2UV8 - chains B and H of the 6 polymer chains in the assembly; structure by X-ray diffraction, 3.10 A resolution.

== Chain B ==
Name: Fatty acid synthase subunit alpha (FAS2)
Organism: Saccharomyces cerevisiae
Notes: EC 2.3.1.86
UniProt: P19097 (FAS2_YEAST); numbering as in UniProt (aligned over 1-1887)
Sequence (1887 residues; numbered 1 to 1887; the number before each row is that of its first residue):
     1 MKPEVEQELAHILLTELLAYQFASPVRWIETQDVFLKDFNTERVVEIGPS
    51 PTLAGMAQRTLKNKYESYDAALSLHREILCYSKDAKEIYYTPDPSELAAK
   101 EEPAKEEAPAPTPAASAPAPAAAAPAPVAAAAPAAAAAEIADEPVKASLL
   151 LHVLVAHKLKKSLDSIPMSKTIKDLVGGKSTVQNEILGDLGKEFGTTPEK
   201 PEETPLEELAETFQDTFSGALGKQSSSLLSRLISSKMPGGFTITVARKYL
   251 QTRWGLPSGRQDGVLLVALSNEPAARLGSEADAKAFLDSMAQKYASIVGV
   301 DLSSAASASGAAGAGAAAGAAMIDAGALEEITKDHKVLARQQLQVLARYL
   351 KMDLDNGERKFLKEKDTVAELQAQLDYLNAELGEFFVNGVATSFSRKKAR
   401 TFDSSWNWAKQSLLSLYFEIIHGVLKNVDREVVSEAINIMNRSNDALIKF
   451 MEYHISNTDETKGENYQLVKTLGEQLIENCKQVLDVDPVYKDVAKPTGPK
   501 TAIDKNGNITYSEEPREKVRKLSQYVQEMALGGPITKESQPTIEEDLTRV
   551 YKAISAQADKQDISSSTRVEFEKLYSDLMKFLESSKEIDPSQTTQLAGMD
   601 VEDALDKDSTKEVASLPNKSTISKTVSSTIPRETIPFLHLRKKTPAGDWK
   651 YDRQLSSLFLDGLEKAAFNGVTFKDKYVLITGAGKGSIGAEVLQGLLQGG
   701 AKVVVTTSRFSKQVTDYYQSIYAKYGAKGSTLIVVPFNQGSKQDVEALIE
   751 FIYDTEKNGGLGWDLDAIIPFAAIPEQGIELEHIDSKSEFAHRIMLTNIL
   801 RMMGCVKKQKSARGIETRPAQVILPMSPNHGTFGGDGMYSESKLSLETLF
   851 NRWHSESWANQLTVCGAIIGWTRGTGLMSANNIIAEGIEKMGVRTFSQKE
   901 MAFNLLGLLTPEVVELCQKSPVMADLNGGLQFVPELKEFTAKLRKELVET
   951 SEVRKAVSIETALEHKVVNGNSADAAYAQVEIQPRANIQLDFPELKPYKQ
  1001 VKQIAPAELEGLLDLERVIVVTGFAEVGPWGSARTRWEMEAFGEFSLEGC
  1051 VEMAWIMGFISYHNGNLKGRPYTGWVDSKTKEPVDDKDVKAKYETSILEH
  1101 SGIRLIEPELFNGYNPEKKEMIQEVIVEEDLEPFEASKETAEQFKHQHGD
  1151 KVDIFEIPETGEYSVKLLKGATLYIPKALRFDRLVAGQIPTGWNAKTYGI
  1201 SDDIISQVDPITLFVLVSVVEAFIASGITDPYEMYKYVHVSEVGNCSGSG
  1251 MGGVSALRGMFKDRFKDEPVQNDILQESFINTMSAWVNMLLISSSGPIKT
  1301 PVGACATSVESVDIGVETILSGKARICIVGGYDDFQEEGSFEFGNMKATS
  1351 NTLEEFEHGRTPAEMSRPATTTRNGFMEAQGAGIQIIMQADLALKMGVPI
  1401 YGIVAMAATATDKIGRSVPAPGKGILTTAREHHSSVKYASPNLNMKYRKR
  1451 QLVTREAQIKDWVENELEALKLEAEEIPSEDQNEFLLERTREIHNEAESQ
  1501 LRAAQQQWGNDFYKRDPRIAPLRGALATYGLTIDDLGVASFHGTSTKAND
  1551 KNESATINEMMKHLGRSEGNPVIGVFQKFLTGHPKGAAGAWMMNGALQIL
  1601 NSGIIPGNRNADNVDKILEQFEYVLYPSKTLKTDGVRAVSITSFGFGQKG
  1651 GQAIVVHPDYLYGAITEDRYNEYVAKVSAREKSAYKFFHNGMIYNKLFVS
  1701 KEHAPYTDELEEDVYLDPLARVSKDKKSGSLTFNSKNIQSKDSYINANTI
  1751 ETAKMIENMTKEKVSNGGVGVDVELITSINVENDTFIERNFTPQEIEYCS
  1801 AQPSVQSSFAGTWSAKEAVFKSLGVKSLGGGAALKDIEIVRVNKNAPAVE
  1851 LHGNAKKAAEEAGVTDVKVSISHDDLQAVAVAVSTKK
Unresolved in the structure: 95-139, 303-327, 541-598, 876-880, 1748-1887
Modified / non-standard residues: Ser180 (O-[(R)-{[(3R)-4-amino-3-hydroxy-2,2-dimethyl-4-oxobutyl]oxy}(hydroxy)phosphoryl]-L-serine; GVL)
UniProt features mapped onto this chain:
  - active site (For beta-ketoacyl synthase activity): Cys1305, His1542, His1583
  - binding site (acetyl-CoA): Asp1772 to Glu1774, Tyr1798, Ser1808, Glu1817 to Ser1827, Arg1841 to Lys1844, Ile1871 to His1873
  - binding site (Mg(2+)): Asp1772, Val1773, Glu1774, Ser1872, His1873
  - modified residue (Phosphoserine): Ser50, Ser523, Ser958, Ser1440
  - cross-link: Lys37 (Glycyl lysine isopeptide (Lys-Gly) (interchain with G-Cter in ubiquitin))
  - mutagenesis: Gly1250 (G1250S: Cerulenin-resistance), Val1769 (V1769D: Does not affect oligomerization; when associated with S-1771 and L-1773 or S-1771; L-1773; S-1879 and E-1881), Gly1770 (G1770D: Loss of transferase activity), Val1771 (V1771S: Does not affect oligomerization but lacks transferase activity; when associated with D-1769 and L-1773 or D-1769; L-1773; S-1879 and E-1881), Asp1772 (D1772S: Loss of transferase activity; when associated with S-1774), Val1773 (V1773L: Does not affect oligomerization but lacks transferase activity; when associated with D-1769 and S-1771 or D-1769; S-1771; S-1879 and E-1881), Glu1774 (E1774S: Loss of transferase activity; when associated with S-1772), Arg1841 (R1841A: Loss off transferase activity), Val1879 (V1879S: Does not affect oligomerization but lacks transferase activity; when associated with D-1769; S-1771; L-1773 and E-1881), Val1881 (V1881E: Does not affect oligomerization but lacks transferase activity; when associated with D-1769; S-1771; L-1773 and S-1879)

== Chain H ==
Name: Fatty acid synthase subunit beta (FAS1)
Organism: Saccharomyces cerevisiae
Notes: EC 2.3.1.86
UniProt: P07149 (FAS1_YEAST); residues 1-2051 here = UniProt positions 1-2051
Sequence (2051 residues; each row starts with the number of its first residue):
     1 MDAYSTRPLTLSHGSLEHVLLVPTASFFIASQLQEQFNKILPEPTEGFAA
    51 DDEPTTPAELVGKFLGYVSSLVEPSKVGQFDQVLNLCLTEFENCYLEGND
   101 IHALAAKLLQENDTTLVKTKELIKNYITARIMAKRPFDKKSNSALFRAVG
   151 EGNAQLVAIFGGQGNTDDYFEELRDLYQTYHVLVGDLIKFSAETLSELIR
   201 TTLDAEKVFTQGLNILEWLENPSNTPDKDYLLSIPISCPLIGVIQLAHYV
   251 VTAKLLGFTPGELRSYLKGATGHSQGLVTAVAIAETDSWESFFVSVRKAI
   301 TVLFFIGVRCYEAYPNTSLPPSILEDSLENNEGVPSPMLSISNLTQEQVQ
   351 DYVNKTNSHLPAGKQVEISLVNGAKNLVVSGPPQSLYGLNLTLRKAKAPS
   401 GLDQSRIPFSERKLKFSNRFLPVASPFHSHLLVPASDLINKDLVKNNVSF
   451 NAKDIQIPVYDTFDGSDLRVLSGSISERIVDCIIRLPVKWETTTQFKATH
   501 ILDFGPGGASGLGVLTHRNKDGTGVRVIVAGTLDINPDDDYGFKQEIFDV
   551 TSNGLKKNPNWLEEYHPKLIKNKSGKIFVETKFSKLIGRPPLLVPGMTPC
   601 TVSPDFVAATTNAGYTIELAGGGYFSAAGMTAAIDSVVSQIEKGSTFGIN
   651 LIYVNPFMLQWGIPLIKELRSKGYPIQFLTIGAGVPSLEVASEYIETLGL
   701 KYLGLKPGSIDAISQVINIAKAHPNFPIALQWTGGRGGGHHSFEDAHTPM
   751 LQMYSKIRRHPNIMLIFGSGFGSADDTYPYLTGEWSTKFDYPPMPFDGFL
   801 FGSRVMIAKEVKTSPDAKKCIAACTGVPDDKWEQTYKKPTGGIVTVRSEM
   851 GEPIHKIATRGVMLWKEFDETIFNLPKNKLVPTLEAKRDYIISRLNADFQ
   901 KPWFATVNGQARDLATMTYEEVAKRLVELMFIRSTNSWFDVTWRTFTGDF
   951 LRRVEERFTKSKTLSLIQSYSLLDKPDEAIEKVFNAYPAAREQFLNAQDI
  1001 DHFLSMCQNPMQKPVPFVPVLDRRFEIFFKKDSLWQSEHLEAVVDQDVQR
  1051 TCILHGPVAAQFTKVIDEPIKSIMDGIHDGHIKKLLHQYYGDDESKIPAV
  1101 EYFGGESPVDVQSQVDSSSVSEDSAVFKATSSTDEESWFKALAGSEINWR
  1151 HASFLCSFITQDKMFVSNPIRKVFKPSQGMVVEISNGNTSSKTVVTLSEP
  1201 VQGELKPTVILKLLKENIIQMEMIENRTMDGKPVSLPLLYNFNPDNGFAP
  1251 ISEVMEDRNQRIKEMYWKLWIDEPFNLDFDPRDVIKGKDFEITAKEVYDF
  1301 THAVGNNCEDFVSRPDRTMLAPMDFAIVVGWRAIIKAIFPNTVDGDLLKL
  1351 VHLSNGYKMIPGAKPLQVGDVVSTTAVIESVVNQPTGKIVDVVGTLSRNG
  1401 KPVMEVTSSFFYRGNYTDFENTFQKTVEPVYQMHIKTSKDIAVLRSKEWF
  1451 QLDDEDFDLLNKTLTFETETEVTFKNANIFSSVKCFGPIKVELPTKETVE
  1501 IGIVDYEAGASHGNPVVDFLKRNGSTLEQKVNLENPIPIAVLDSYTPSTN
  1551 EPYARVSGDLNPIHVSRHFASYANLPGTITHGMFSSASVRALIENWAADS
  1601 VSSRVRGYTCQFVDMVLPNTALKTSIQHVGMINGRKLIKFETRNEDDVVV
  1651 LTGEAEIEQPVTTFVFTGQGSQEQGMGMDLYKTSKAAQDVWNRADNHFKD
  1701 TYGFSILDIVINNPVNLTIHFGGEKGKRIRENYSAMIFETIVDGKLKTEK
  1751 IFKEINEHSTSYTFRSEKGLLSATQFTQPALTLMEKAAFEDLKSKGLIPA
  1801 DATFAGHSLGEYAALASLADVMSIESLVEVVFYRGMTMQVAVPRDELGRS
  1851 NYGMIAINPGRVAASFSQEALQYVVERVGKRTGWLVEIVNYNVENQQYVA
  1901 AGDLRALDTVTNVLNFIKLQKIDIIELQKSLSLEEVEGHLFEIIDEASKK
  1951 SAVKPRPLKLERGFACIPLVGISVPFHSTYLMNGVKPFKSFLKKNIIKEN
  2001 VKVARLAGKYIPNLTAKPFQVTKEYFQDVYDLTGSEPIKEIIDNWEKYEQ
  2051 S
Unresolved in the structure: 1-4, 1110-1122, 2051
Residues lining bound ligands: FMN (flavin mononucleotide): Pro595, Gly596, Met597, Thr598, Pro599, Cys600, Gly622, Asn650, Ile652, Gly682, Ala683, Lys706, Thr733, Arg736, Gly737, Gly738, Gly739, Ser769, Gly770, Phe771, Leu800, Phe801, Gly802, Ser803, Met806, Leu1054, His1055, Gly1056, Ala1059
UniProt features mapped onto this chain:
  - active site: Ser274 (For acetyltransferase activity), Ser1808 (For malonyltransferase activity)
  - modified residue: Met1 (N-acetylmethionine), Thr733 (Phosphothreonine), Ser1121 (Phosphoserine)
  - cross-link: Lys1364 (Glycyl lysine isopeptide (Lys-Gly) (interchain with G-Cter in ubiquitin))

== Interface between chain B and chain H ==
Contacting residue pairs (237):
  Met1(B) - Tyr2048(H)
  Lys2(B) - Tyr2048(H)
  Lys2(B) - Gln2050(H)  hydrogen bond
  Glu6(B) - Val2003(H)
  Glu6(B) - Val2021(H)
  Gln7(B) - Lys1998(H)
  Gln7(B) - Glu1999(H)
  Gln7(B) - Val2001(H)
  Glu8(B) - Lys1998(H)  salt bridge
  Leu9(B) - Val2021(H)  hydrophobic
  Leu9(B) - Phe2026(H)
  Leu9(B) - Ile2041(H)  hydrophobic
  Leu9(B) - Lys2047(H)
  Ala10(B) - Val2003(H)  hydrophobic
  Ala10(B) - Phe2019(H)
  Ala10(B) - Val2021(H)
  His11(B) - Ile1996(H)
  His11(B) - Ile1997(H)
  His11(B) - Lys1998(H)  hydrogen bond (side chain-backbone)
  His11(B) - Val2001(H)
  Ile12(B) - Ile2041(H)  hydrophobic
  Leu13(B) - Phe2019(H)  hydrophobic
  Leu13(B) - Gln2020(H)
  Leu13(B) - Tyr2025(H)  hydrophobic
  Leu13(B) - Phe2026(H)  hydrophobic
  Leu13(B) - Val2029(H)  hydrophobic
  Leu14(B) - Leu1815(H)  hydrophobic
  Leu14(B) - Val1821(H)  hydrophobic
  Leu14(B) - Ile1996(H)  hydrophobic
  Leu14(B) - Tyr2010(H)  hydrophobic
  Thr15(B) - Lys1989(H)
  Thr15(B) - Leu1992(H)
  Thr15(B) - Lys1993(H)
  Glu16(B) - Lys1989(H)  salt bridge
  Glu16(B) - Ser2035(H)  hydrogen bond
  Glu16(B) - Pro2037(H)
  Glu16(B) - Ile2038(H)
  Leu17(B) - Pro2012(H)  hydrophobic
  Leu17(B) - Leu2014(H)  hydrophobic
  Leu17(B) - Thr2015(H)
  Leu17(B) - Phe2019(H)  hydrophobic
  Leu18(B) - Tyr1812(H)  hydrogen bond (backbone-side chain)
  Leu18(B) - Leu1815(H)  hydrophobic
  Leu18(B) - Leu1992(H)  hydrophobic
  Leu18(B) - Ile1996(H)  hydrophobic
  Ala19(B) - Phe1988(H)  hydrophobic
  Ala19(B) - Lys1989(H)
  Ala19(B) - Leu1992(H)
  Tyr20(B) - Met1982(H)  hydrophobic
  Tyr20(B) - Val1985(H)  hydrophobic
  Tyr20(B) - Thr2033(H)
  Tyr20(B) - Gly2034(H)  hydrogen bond (side chain-backbone)
  Tyr20(B) - Ser2035(H)  hydrogen bond
  Gln21(B) - Ser1808(H)
  Gln21(B) - Glu1811(H)
  Gln21(B) - Tyr1812(H)
  Gln21(B) - Arg1834(H)
  Gln21(B) - His1977(H)  hydrogen bond (backbone-side chain)
  Gln21(B) - Asn2013(H)
  Phe22(B) - Arg1834(H)
  Phe22(B) - Thr1837(H)
  Phe22(B) - Met1838(H)  hydrophobic
  Phe22(B) - His1977(H)  hydrogen bond (backbone-backbone)
  Phe22(B) - Leu1981(H)  hydrophobic
  Ala23(B) - His1977(H)
  Ala23(B) - Ser1978(H)  hydrogen bond (backbone-backbone)
  Ala23(B) - Met1982(H)  hydrophobic
  Ser24(B) - His1977(H)
  Ser24(B) - Leu2014(H)
  Pro25(B) - Ile1888(H)
  Pro25(B) - Val1889(H)
  Pro25(B) - His1977(H)
  Pro25(B) - Asn2013(H)
  Val26(B) - His1807(H)
  Val26(B) - Val1889(H)  hydrogen bond (backbone-backbone)
  Val26(B) - Asn1890(H)
  Val26(B) - Tyr1891(H)  hydrogen bond (backbone-backbone)
  Val26(B) - His1977(H)
  Val26(B) - Asn2013(H)
  Arg27(B) - Tyr1891(H)
  Arg27(B) - Asn2013(H)
  Arg27(B) - Leu2014(H)  hydrogen bond (side chain-backbone)
  Arg27(B) - Thr2015(H)
  Arg27(B) - Ala2016(H)
  Arg27(B) - Leu2032(H)
  Trp28(B) - Ala1805(H)  hydrophobic
  Trp28(B) - Gly1806(H)
  Trp28(B) - His1807(H)
  Trp28(B) - Tyr1891(H)  hydrogen bond (backbone-backbone)
  Trp28(B) - Asn1892(H)
  Ile29(B) - Gln1868(H)
  Ile29(B) - Tyr1891(H)  hydrogen bond (backbone-backbone)
  Ile29(B) - Asn1892(H)
  Ile29(B) - Val1893(H)
  Ile29(B) - Glu1894(H)
  Ile29(B) - Tyr1898(H)
  Glu30(B) - Ala2016(H)
  Thr31(B) - Ile2011(H)
  Thr31(B) - Pro2012(H)
  Thr31(B) - Ala2016(H)
  Gln32(B) - Asn1892(H)
  Val34(B) - Ile2011(H)  hydrophobic
  Val34(B) - Ala2016(H)
  Val34(B) - Pro2018(H)
  Phe35(B) - Thr1663(H)
  Phe35(B) - Val1665(H)  hydrophobic
  Phe39(B) - Thr1803(H)
  Phe39(B) - Gly2008(H)
  Phe39(B) - Pro2018(H)  hydrophobic
  Asn40(B) - Val1661(H)
  Thr41(B) - Val1661(H)
  Thr41(B) - Thr1662(H)
  Thr41(B) - Thr1663(H)  hydrogen bond
  Glu42(B) - Arg1604(H)  salt bridge
  Glu42(B) - Val1661(H)  hydrogen bond (backbone-backbone)
  Arg43(B) - Gln1659(H)  hydrogen bond
  Arg43(B) - Val1661(H)  hydrogen bond (backbone-backbone)
  Arg43(B) - Thr1662(H)
  Arg43(B) - Thr1663(H)  hydrogen bond (backbone-backbone)
  Val44(B) - Thr1663(H)
  Val45(B) - Thr1663(H)  hydrogen bond (backbone-backbone)
  Val45(B) - Phe1664(H)
  Val45(B) - Val1665(H)  hydrogen bond (backbone-backbone)
  Glu46(B) - Val1665(H)
  Glu46(B) - Thr1667(H)  hydrogen bond
  Ile47(B) - Val1665(H)  hydrogen bond (backbone-backbone)
  Ile47(B) - Phe1666(H)  hydrophobic
  Ile47(B) - Thr1667(H)  hydrogen bond (backbone-backbone)
  Ile47(B) - Glu1785(H)
  Ile47(B) - Phe1789(H)  hydrophobic
  Ile47(B) - Leu1792(H)  hydrophobic
  Gly48(B) - Thr1667(H)
  Gly48(B) - Met1784(H)
  Pro49(B) - Ser1671(H)
  Pro49(B) - Met1676(H)  hydrophobic
  Pro49(B) - Leu1781(H)  hydrophobic
  Pro49(B) - Met1784(H)
  Ser50(B) - Ser1671(H)
  Thr52(B) - Thr1667(H)
  Leu53(B) - Phe1666(H)
  Leu53(B) - Thr1667(H)
  Met56(B) - Asn1892(H)
  Met56(B) - Val1893(H)  hydrophobic
  Met56(B) - Gln1897(H)
  Arg59(B) - Gln1896(H)
  Arg59(B) - Gln1897(H)
  Asn63(B) - Val1893(H)
  Asn63(B) - Gln1896(H)  hydrogen bond
  Lys64(B) - Glu1894(H)  salt bridge
  Tyr81(B) - Leu1680(H)
  Tyr81(B) - Ala1788(H)  hydrophobic
  Tyr81(B) - Leu1792(H)  hydrophobic
  Ile88(B) - Leu1792(H)  hydrophobic
  Ile88(B) - Leu1797(H)
  Tyr89(B) - Asp1791(H)  hydrogen bond
  Tyr89(B) - Leu1792(H)
  Tyr89(B) - Lys1795(H)
  Tyr89(B) - Leu1797(H)  hydrophobic
  Tyr90(B) - Leu1533(H)
  Tyr90(B) - Ile1537(H)
  Tyr90(B) - His1628(H)
  Tyr90(B) - Met1631(H)  hydrophobic
  Tyr90(B) - Lys1636(H)
  Tyr90(B) - Gln1659(H)  hydrogen bond
  Tyr90(B) - Leu1797(H)  hydrophobic
  Thr91(B) - Glu1534(H)
  Glu949(B) - Ser1438(H)  hydrogen bond
  Glu949(B) - Lys1439(H)  hydrogen bond (side chain-backbone)
  Ala956(B) - Val1443(H)
  Val957(B) - Val1443(H)  hydrophobic
  Val957(B) - Ser1446(H)
  Glu960(B) - Lys1447(H)
  Glu960(B) - Phe1519(H)
  Glu960(B) - Arg1522(H)  salt bridge
  Glu960(B) - Asn1523(H)  hydrogen bond
  Leu963(B) - Arg1522(H)
  Glu964(B) - Lys1447(H)  salt bridge
  Glu964(B) - Pro1515(H)
  Val967(B) - His1512(H)
  Val967(B) - Gly1513(H)  hydrogen bond (backbone-backbone)
  Val967(B) - Asn1514(H)
  Val967(B) - Pro1515(H)
  Val967(B) - Asp1518(H)
  Val968(B) - Tyr1506(H)
  Val968(B) - Ser1511(H)
  Val968(B) - His1512(H)  hydrogen bond (backbone-backbone)
  Val968(B) - Pro1515(H)  hydrophobic
  Gly970(B) - His1512(H)
  Ala978(B) - Gln968(H)
  Gln979(B) - Leu964(H)
  Gln979(B) - Gln968(H)
  Val980(B) - Arg952(H)
  Val980(B) - Leu964(H)
  Val980(B) - Ser965(H)  hydrogen bond (backbone-backbone)
  Val980(B) - Gln968(H)  hydrogen bond (backbone-side chain)
  Glu981(B) - Lys962(H)  salt bridge
  Glu981(B) - Thr963(H)
  Glu981(B) - Leu964(H)
  Ile982(B) - Glu955(H)
  Ile982(B) - Glu956(H)
  Ile982(B) - Lys962(H)
  Ile982(B) - Thr963(H)  hydrogen bond (backbone-backbone)
  Ile982(B) - Leu964(H)
  Ile982(B) - Ser965(H)
  Gln983(B) - Glu956(H)
  Gln983(B) - Lys962(H)
  Pro984(B) - Glu956(H)
  Pro984(B) - Thr959(H)
  Pro984(B) - Lys960(H)
  Pro984(B) - Ser961(H)
  Pro984(B) - Lys962(H)
  Arg985(B) - Arg953(H)
  Arg985(B) - Glu956(H)  salt bridge
  Arg985(B) - Arg957(H)
  Ala986(B) - Arg957(H)  hydrogen bond (backbone-side chain)
  Asn987(B) - Arg957(H)
  Asn987(B) - Gln993(H)
  Gln989(B) - Gln993(H)  hydrogen bond
  Glu1048(B) - Lys960(H)  salt bridge
  Tyr1062(B) - Gln998(H)
  Tyr1062(B) - Asp1001(H)  hydrogen bond
  Asn1064(B) - Asp1001(H)
  Thr1073(B) - Gln998(H)
  Thr1073(B) - Asp1001(H)
  Thr1073(B) - His1002(H)
  Lys1682(B) - Glu992(H)
  Lys1682(B) - Phe994(H)
  Ser1683(B) - Phe994(H)
  Tyr1685(B) - Gln993(H)  hydrogen bond
  Tyr1685(B) - Phe994(H)
  Tyr1685(B) - Asn996(H)  hydrogen bond
  Lys1686(B) - Ala915(H)
  His1689(B) - Asn996(H)  hydrogen bond
  His1689(B) - Ala997(H)
  Asn1690(B) - Ala997(H)
  Ile1693(B) - Gln998(H)
  Tyr1694(B) - Asp1001(H)  hydrogen bond
Other interface residues (no listed pair), chain B (93 interface residues in all): Thr60, Pro92, Glu952, Val953, Asn969, Gly1074, Trp1075
Other interface residues (no listed pair), chain H (139 interface residues in all): Leu995, Ala1442, Trp1449, Ala1510, Pro1660, Glu1673, Leu1809, Phe1976, Thr1979, Gly1984, Leu2006, Asp2028

== In short ==
93 residues of chain B and 139 residues of chain H are in contact, with 42 hydrogen bonds and 9 salt bridges.
Polar pairs include Glu8(B)-Lys1998(H), Glu16(B)-Lys1989(H) and Glu42(B)-Arg1604(H). Ligands of chain H:
flavin mononucleotide.
Here chain B is Fatty acid synthase subunit alpha (FAS2) and chain H is Fatty acid synthase subunit beta
(FAS1), both from Saccharomyces cerevisiae. Entry 2UV8 (Crystal structure of yeast fatty acid synthase with
stalled acyl carrier protein at 3.1 angstrom resolution) was determined by X-ray diffraction.
